Entry 7YI1 (electron microscopy, 2.80 A resolution); this record covers chains J and E of the 12 polymer chains in the assembly.

Chain J:
Molecule: Wisdom 601 DNA
Source organism: synthetic construct
Sequence (167 nucleotides; row label = number of the first residue in the row; numbers below 1 keep their minus sign (DG-93 is residue -93)):
   -93 GGTCGCTGTT CAATACATGC ACAGGATGTA TATATCTGAC ACGTGCCTGG AGACTAGGGA
   -33 GTAATCCCCT TGGCGGTTAA AACGCGGGGG ACAGCGCGTA CGTGCGTTTA AGCGGTGCTA
    27 GAGCTGTCTA CGACCAATTG AGCGGCCTGC AGACCGGGAT TCTCCAG
Unresolved in the structure: -93 to -78

Chain E:
Name: Histone H3
Source organism: Xenopus laevis
Reference sequence: A0A310TTQ1 (A0A310TTQ1_XENLA); residues 1-135 here correspond to UniProt positions 2-136 (UniProt number = residue number + 1)
Chain sequence (135 residues; each row starts with the number of its first residue):
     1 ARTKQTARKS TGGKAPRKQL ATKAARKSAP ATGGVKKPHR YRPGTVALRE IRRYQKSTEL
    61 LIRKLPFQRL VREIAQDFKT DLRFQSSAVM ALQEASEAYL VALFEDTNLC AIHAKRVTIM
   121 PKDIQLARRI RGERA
Unresolved in the structure: 1-35, 135
Modified residues: Lys36 (N-trimethyllysine; M3L)

Interface between chain J and chain E:
Contacting residue pairs (19):
  DT-24(J) with Arg83(E), base contact; Phe84(E), phosphate contact; Gln85(E), phosphate contact; Ser86(E), phosphate contact
  DT-23(J) with Arg72(E), salt bridge to the phosphate; Arg83(E), phosphate contact; Phe84(E), hydrogen bond to the phosphate
  DA-14(J) with Arg63(E), sugar contact
  DG-8(J) with Arg40(E), base contact
  DG-5(J) with Arg42(E), salt bridge to the phosphate
  DG-4(J) with Thr118(E), phosphate contact
  DA-3(J) with Arg116(E), phosphate contact; Val117(E), hydrogen bond to the phosphate; Thr118(E), hydrogen bond to the phosphate
  DC-2(J) with Arg116(E), phosphate contact
  DT69(J) with Tyr41(E), phosphate contact
  DC70(J) with Arg42(E), hydrogen bond to the phosphate; Thr45(E), phosphate contact
  DA72(J) with Lys37(E), salt bridge to the phosphate
Also at the interface, not in a pair above, chain J (14 interface residues in all): DA-13, DG-6, DC71
Also at the interface, not in a pair above, chain E (18 interface residues in all): His39, Pro43, Leu82, Met120

Overview:
14 residues of chain J face 18 of chain E across their interface; the contacts include 4 hydrogen bonds and 3
salt bridges. Polar contacts include DT-23(J)-Phe84(E), DA-3(J)-Val117(E) and DA-3(J)-Thr118(E).
Here chain J is Wisdom 601 DNA (synthetic construct) and chain E is Histone H3 (Xenopus laevis). Entry 7YI1
(Cryo-EM structure of Eaf3 CHD bound to H3K36me3 nucleosome) was determined by electron microscopy (same
publication as 7YI0, 7YI2, 7YI3, 7YI4 and 7YI5).
